Entry 3TMH (X-ray diffraction, 3.80 A resolution); this record covers chains G and H of the 10 polymer chains in the assembly.

== Chain G ==
Name: cAMP-dependent protein kinase type II-alpha regulatory subunit
Source organism: Rattus norvegicus
Notes: fragment: Dimerization/docking domain (D/D)
UniProt: P12368 (KAP2_RAT); residues 0-44 here correspond to UniProt positions 1-45 (UniProt number = residue number + 1)
Chain sequence (48 residues; each row starts with the number of its first residue; numbers below 1 keep their minus sign (Gly-3 is residue -3)):
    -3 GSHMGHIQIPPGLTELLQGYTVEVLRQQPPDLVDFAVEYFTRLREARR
Unresolved in the structure: -3 to 6, 40-44
Sequence notes: expression tag (-3 to -1); conflict Gly1 (Ser2 in P12368)

== Chain H ==
Name: A-kinase anchor protein 10, mitochondrial
Source organism: Homo sapiens
Notes: fragment: A-kinase binding domain (AKB)
UniProt: O43572 (AKA10_HUMAN); residue numbers follow UniProt; this construct covers 623-662
Chain sequence (45 residues; row label = number of the first residue in the row):
   618 GSPEFVQGNTDEAQEELAWKIAKMIVSDVMQQAQYDQPLEKSTKL
Unresolved in the structure: 618-639
Sequence notes: expression tag (618-622)
Curated features (UniProtKB/Swiss-Prot):
  - region: Leu634 to Asp645, Met647 (PKA-RII subunit binding)
  - natural variant: Val646 (I646V: Associated with increased basal heart rate and decreased heart rate variability; this construct carries the variant)

== How chain G and chain H interact ==
Residue-residue contacts (7):
  Thr10(G) with Ile642(H); Asp645(H); Val646(H)
  Leu13(G) with Val646(H), hydrophobic
  Gln14(G) with Val646(H); Gln649(H); Asp653(H), hydrogen bond
Other interface residues (no listed pair), chain G (5 interface residues in all): Leu9, Thr17
Other interface residues (no listed pair), chain H (7 interface residues in all): Met647, Ala650

== In short ==
Chain G and chain H form an interface of 5 and 7 residues respectively, with 1 hydrogen bond. The
hydrogen-bonded pair is Gln14(G)-Asp653(H).
Here chain G is cAMP-dependent protein kinase type II-alpha regulatory subunit (Rattus norvegicus) and chain H
is A-kinase anchor protein 10, mitochondrial (Homo sapiens). Entry 3TMH (Crystal structure of dual-specific
A-kinase anchoring protein 2 in complex with cAMP-dependent protein kinase A type ...) was determined by X-ray
diffraction.
